PDB entry 6N9V | electron microscopy, 4.00 A resolution | chains F and H of the 9 polymer chains in the assembly

== Chain F ==
Name: DNA primase/helicase
Organism: Enterobacteria phage T7
Notes: EC 2.7.7.-, 3.6.4.12
Reference sequence: P03692 (PRIM_BPT7); numbering as in UniProt (aligned over 1-566)
Chain sequence (566 residues; row label = number of the first residue in the row):
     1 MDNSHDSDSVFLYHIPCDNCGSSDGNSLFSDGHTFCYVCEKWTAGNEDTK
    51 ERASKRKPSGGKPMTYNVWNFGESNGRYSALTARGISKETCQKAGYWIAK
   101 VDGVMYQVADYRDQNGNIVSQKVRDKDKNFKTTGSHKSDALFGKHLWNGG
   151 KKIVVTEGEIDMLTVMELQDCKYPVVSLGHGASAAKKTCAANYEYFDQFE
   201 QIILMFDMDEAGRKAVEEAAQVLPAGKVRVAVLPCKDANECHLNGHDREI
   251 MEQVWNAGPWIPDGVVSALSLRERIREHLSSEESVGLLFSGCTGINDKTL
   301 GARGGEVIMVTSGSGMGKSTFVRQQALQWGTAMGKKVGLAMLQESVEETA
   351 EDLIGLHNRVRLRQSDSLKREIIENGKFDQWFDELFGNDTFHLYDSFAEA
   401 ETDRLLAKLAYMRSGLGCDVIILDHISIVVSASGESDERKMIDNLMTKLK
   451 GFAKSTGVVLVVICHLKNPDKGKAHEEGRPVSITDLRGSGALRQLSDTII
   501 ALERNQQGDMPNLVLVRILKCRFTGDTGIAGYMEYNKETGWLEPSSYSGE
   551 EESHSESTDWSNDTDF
Disordered / not traced: 1-64, 281-284, 293, 374-376, 396-403, 430-438, 546-566
Disulfides: C235-C241
Construct notes: engineered mutation Q343 (Glu in P03692)
Metal / ion sites: Mg2+: S319, Q343 (together with dTTP)
Ligand contacts: dTTP (TTP): G313, S314, G315, M316, G317, K318, S319, T320, Q343, H465, R504, P511, N512, V514, Y535, K537
Curated features (UniProtKB/Swiss-Prot):
  - zinc finger: C17 to C39 (C4-like)
  - region: E550 to F566 (Binding to viral DNA polymerase)
  - binding site (Zn(2+)): C17, C20, C36, C39
  - binding site (Mg(2+)): E157, D207, D237
  - binding site (ATP): S312 to S319
  - site (dTTP/dATP binding): R361, H465, R504, R522, Y535
From the paper describing this entry:
  - mutagenesis - E343Q: abolished catalytic activity (citing earlier work)
  - specificity-determining residues: H33 (citing earlier work)

== Chain H ==
Name: DNA-directed DNA polymerase
Organism: Enterobacteria phage T7
Notes: EC 2.7.7.7, 3.1.11.-
Reference sequence: P00581 (DPOL_BPT7); numbering as in UniProt (aligned over 1-704)
Chain sequence (704 residues; each row starts with the number of its first residue):
     1 MIVSAIAANALLESVTKFHCGVIYDYSTAEYVSYRPSDFGAYLDALEAEV
    51 ARGGLIVFHNGHKYDVPALTKLAKLQLNREFHLPRENCIDTLVLSRLIHS
   101 NLKDTDMGLLRSGKLPGKRFGSHALEAWGYRLGEMKGEYKDDFKRMLEEQ
   151 GEEYVDGMEWWNFNEEMMDYNVQDVVVTKALLEKLLSDKHYFPPEIDFTD
   201 VGYTTFWSESLEAVDIEHRAAWLLAKQERNGFPFDTKAIEELYVELAARR
   251 SELLRKLTETFGSWYQPKGGTEMFCHPRTGKPLPKYPRIKTPKVGGIFKK
   301 PKNKAQREGREPCELDTREYVAGAPYTPVEHVVFNPSSRDHIQKKLQEAG
   351 WVPTKYTDKGAPVVDDEVLEGVRVDDPEKQAAIDLIKEYLMIQKRIGQSA
   401 EGDKAWLRYVAEDGKIHGSVNPNGAVTGRATHAFPNLAQIPGVRSPYGEQ
   451 CRAAFGAEHHLDGITGKPWVQAGIDASGLELRCLAHFMARFDNGEYAHEI
   501 LNGDIHTKNQIAAELPTRDNAKTFIYGFLYGAGDEKIGQIVGAGKERGKE
   551 LKKKFLENTPAIAALRESIQQTLVESSQWVAGEQQVKWKRRWIKGLDGRK
   601 VHVRSPHAALNTLLQSAGALICKLWIIKTEEMLVEKGLKHGWDGDFAYMA
   651 WVHDEIQVGCRTEEIAQVVIETAQEAMRWVGDHWNFRCLLDTEGKMGPNW
   701 AICH
Disordered / not traced: 112-113, 269-325
Construct notes: engineered mutation A5 (Asp in P00581), A7 (Glu in P00581)
Metal / ion sites: Mg2+: D475, A476, D654 (together with dTTP)
Ligand contacts: dTTP (TTP): D475, A476, S477, G478, L479, E480, H506, R518, K522, Y526, Y530, D654
Curated features (UniProtKB/Swiss-Prot):
  - binding site (Mg(2+)): D174, D475, A476, D654
  - binding site (substrate): H506, R518, K522, Y526
  - mutagenesis: H123 (H123S: 83% loss of exonuclease activity)

== How chain F and chain H interact ==
Residue-residue contacts (17; chain F residue first):
  R77(F) with E149(H)
  S79(F) with Q150(H), hydrogen bond
  A80(F) with Q150(H)
  L81(F) with Q150(H)
  T82(F) with M146(H); N164(H)
  A83(F) with L147(H), hydrophobic; N162(H), hydrogen bond (backbone-side chain)
  R84(F) with E152(H)
  I98(F) with Q150(H)
  M105(F) with E148(H); E149(H); G151(H)
  Q107(F) with Q150(H)
  K126(F) with G151(H); E153(H)
  L243(F) with N162(H)
Interface residues without a listed pair, chain F (13 interface residues in all): N244
Interface residues without a listed pair, chain H (13 interface residues in all): K17, F143, F163

== Overview ==
Chain F and chain H each contribute 13 residues to their interface; the contacts include 2 hydrogen bonds.
Polar contacts include S79(F)-Q150(H) and A83(F)-N162(H). Chain F binds dTTP. Ligands of chain H: dTTP. The
paper reports that E343Q of chain F abolishes catalytic activity; the specificity determinant H33(F).
Here chain F is DNA primase/helicase and chain H is DNA-directed DNA polymerase, both from Enterobacteria
phage T7. Entry 6N9V (Structure of bacteriophage T7 lagging-strand DNA polymerase (D5A/E7A) and gp4
(helicase/primase) bound to DNA including RNA/DNA ...) was determined by electron microscopy, deposited
together with 6N7I, 6N7N, 6N7S, 6N7T, 6N7V, 6N7W and 3 further entries.
